3RY1 - chains A and C of the 4 polymer chains in the assembly; structure by X-ray diffraction, 1.03 A resolution.

[Chain A (and C)]
Molecule: Streptavidin
Organism: Streptomyces avidinii
Notes: chain C of this document is another copy of the same molecule, construct and numbering; everything in this record applies to it too
Reference sequence: P22629 (SAV_STRAV); residues 13-139 here correspond to UniProt positions 37-163 (UniProt number = residue number + 24)
Sequence (127 residues; numbered 13 to 139; the number before each row is that of its first residue):
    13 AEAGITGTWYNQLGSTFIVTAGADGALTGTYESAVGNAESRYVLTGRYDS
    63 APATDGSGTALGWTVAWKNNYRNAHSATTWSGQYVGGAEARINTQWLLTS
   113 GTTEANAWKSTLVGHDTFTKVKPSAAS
Disordered / not traced: 13-14, 137-139 (chain C: 13-14, 136-139)
UniProt features mapped onto this chain:
  - motif: R59 to D61 (Cell attachment site)
  - binding site (biotin): Y43, Y54, W92, W108, W120
Reported in the primary citation:
  - self-association interface (contacts with another copy of this molecule): G113 to S122
  - binding site for (4S)-2-methyl-2,4-pentanediol: W108, D128

[Interface between chain A and chain C]
Pairs across the interface - 7 pairs, chain A then chain C:
  Q107(A) with V125(C), hydrogen bond (side chain-backbone); G126(C); H127(C), hydrogen bond
  V125(A) with Q107(C), hydrogen bond (backbone-side chain)
  G126(A) with Q107(C)
  H127(A) with Q107(C); H127(C)

[Overview]
The chain A/chain C interface involves 4 residues from each chain; the contacts include 3 hydrogen bonds.
Polar contacts include Q107(A)-V125(C) and Q107(A)-H127(C). Curated annotation (UniProt) lists 5
biotin-binding residues on chain A. The paper reports a binding site for (4S)-2-methyl-2,4-pentanediol at
W108(A) and D128(A); a self-association interface involving G113(A).
Both chains are Streptavidin (Streptomyces avidinii). Entry 3RY1 (Wild-type core streptavidin at atomic
resolution) was determined by X-ray diffraction (same publication as 3RY2).
